Entry 1PR3 (X-ray diffraction, 2.15 A resolution); this record covers chain A.

== Chain A ==
Name: Aspartate semialdehyde dehydrogenase
From: Haemophilus influenzae
Notes: EC 1.2.1.11
UniProt: P44801 (DHAS_HAEIN); residues 1-371 here = UniProt positions 1-371
Chain sequence (371 residues; numbered 1 to 371; the number before each row is that of its first residue):
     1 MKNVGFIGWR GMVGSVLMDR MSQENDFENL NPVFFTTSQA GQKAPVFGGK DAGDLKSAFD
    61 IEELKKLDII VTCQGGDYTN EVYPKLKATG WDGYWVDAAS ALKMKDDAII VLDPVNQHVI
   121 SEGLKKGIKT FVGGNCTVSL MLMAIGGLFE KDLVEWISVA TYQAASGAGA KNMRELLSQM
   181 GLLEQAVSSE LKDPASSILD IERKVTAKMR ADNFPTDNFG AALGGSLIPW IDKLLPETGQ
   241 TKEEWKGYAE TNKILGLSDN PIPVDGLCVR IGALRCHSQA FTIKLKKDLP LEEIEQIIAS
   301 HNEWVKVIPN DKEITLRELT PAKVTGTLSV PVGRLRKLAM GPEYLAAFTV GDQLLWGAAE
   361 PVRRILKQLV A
Unresolved in the structure: 41-54
Sequence notes: engineered mutation Lys103 (Arg in P44801)
Swiss-Prot annotation at these positions:
  - active site: Cys136 (Acyl-thioester intermediate), His277 (Proton acceptor)
  - binding site (NADP(+)): Arg10 to Val13, Thr37, Ser38, Gln74, Ser166, Gln353
  - binding site (substrate): Gln163, Glu243, Arg270
  - binding site (phosphate): Lys246
  - mutagenesis: Glu243 (E243D: No change in affinity for ASA and 82-fold decrease in activity), Lys246 (K246R: 2-fold increase in affinity for ASA, nearly no change in affinity for phosphate, and 30-fold decrease in activity), Arg270 (R270K: 2-fold decrease in affinity for ASA and 825-fold decrease in activity)

== In short ==
From UniProt: active-site residues Cys136 and His277, 9 NADP+-binding residues, 3 substrate-binding residues
and phosphate-binding residue Lys246.
Chain A is Aspartate semialdehyde dehydrogenase (Haemophilus influenzae); the structure, Crystal Structure of
the R103K Mutant of Aspartate Semialdehyde dehydrogenase from Haemophilus influenzae, was determined by X-ray
diffraction together with 1PS8, 1PU2, 1Q2X and 1OZA from the same study.
